PDB entry 6KLO | electron microscopy, 2.80 A resolution | chains C and H of the 8 polymer chains in the assembly

== Chain C ==
Protein: Iota toxin component Ib
Source organism: Clostridium perfringens
UniProtKB: Q46221 (Q46221_CLOPF); residues 210-875 here = UniProt positions 210-875
Chain sequence (666 residues; each row starts with the number of its first residue):
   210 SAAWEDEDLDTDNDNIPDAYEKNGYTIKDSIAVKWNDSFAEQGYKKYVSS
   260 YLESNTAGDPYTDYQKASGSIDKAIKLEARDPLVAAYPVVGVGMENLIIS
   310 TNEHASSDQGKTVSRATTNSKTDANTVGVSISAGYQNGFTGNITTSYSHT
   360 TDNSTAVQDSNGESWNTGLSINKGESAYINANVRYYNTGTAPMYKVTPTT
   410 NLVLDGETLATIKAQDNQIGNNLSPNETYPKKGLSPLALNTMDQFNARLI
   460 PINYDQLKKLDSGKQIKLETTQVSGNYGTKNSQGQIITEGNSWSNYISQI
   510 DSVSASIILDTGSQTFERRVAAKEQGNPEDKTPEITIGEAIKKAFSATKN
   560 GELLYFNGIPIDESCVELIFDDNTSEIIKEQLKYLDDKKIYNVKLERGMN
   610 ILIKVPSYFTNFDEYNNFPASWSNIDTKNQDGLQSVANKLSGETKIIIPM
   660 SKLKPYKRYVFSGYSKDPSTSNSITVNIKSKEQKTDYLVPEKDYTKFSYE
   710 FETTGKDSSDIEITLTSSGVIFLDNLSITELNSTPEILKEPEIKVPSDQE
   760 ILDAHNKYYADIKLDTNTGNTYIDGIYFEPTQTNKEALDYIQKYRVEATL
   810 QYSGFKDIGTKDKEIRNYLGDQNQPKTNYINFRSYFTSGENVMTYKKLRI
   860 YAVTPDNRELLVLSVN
Unresolved in the structure: 210-215, 328-365, 622-875
Bound ions: Ca2+ site 1: Asp219, Asp221, Asp223, Ile225, Glu230; Ca2+ site 2: Asp221, Asp223, Glu230, Ser259, Glu262, Asp272

== Chain H ==
Protein: Iota toxin component Ia
Source organism: Clostridium perfringens
UniProtKB: Q46220 (Q46220_CLOPF); residues 1-413 here correspond to UniProt positions 42-454 (UniProt number = residue number + 41)
Chain sequence (417 residues; row label = number of the first residue in the row; numbers below 1 keep their minus sign (Gly-3 is residue -3)):
    -3 GSHMAFIERPEDFLKDKENAIQWEKKEAERVEKNLDTLEKEALELYKKDS
    47 EQISNYSQTRQYFYDYQIESNPREKEYKNLRNAISKNKIDKPINVYYFES
    97 PEKFAFNKEIRTENQNEISLEKFNELKETIQDKLFKQDGFKDVSLYEPGN
   147 GDEKPTPLLIHLKLPKNTGMLPYINSNDVKTLIEQDYSIKIDKIVRIVIE
   197 GKQYIKAEASIVNSLDFKDDVSKGDLWGKENYSDWSNKLTPNELADVNDY
   247 MRGGYTAINNYLISNGPLNNPNPELDSKVNNIENALKLTPIPSNLIVYRR
   297 SGPQEFGLTLTSPEYDFNKIENIDAFKEKWEGKVITYPNFISTSIGSVNM
   347 SAFAKRKIILRINIPKDSPGAYLSAIPGYAGEYEVLLNHGSKFKINKVDS
   397 YKDGTVTKLILDATLIN
Unresolved in the structure: -3 to 17
Sequence notes: expression tag (-3 to 0)
From the paper describing this entry:
  - conformationally variable residues (helix shift, order/disorder transition): Ala1 to Lys44

== Chain C / chain H interface ==
Pairs across the interface (12; chain C residue first):
  Asp217(C) with Asn110(H)
  Asn224(C) with Asn112(H), hydrogen bond (backbone-side chain); Glu196(H), hydrogen bond (side chain-backbone); Lys198(H)
  Ser239(C) with Val194(H); Gly197(H)
  Ile240(C) with Gly197(H); Gln199(H)
  Tyr273(C) with Glu196(H); Gly197(H), hydrogen bond (side chain-backbone)
  Gln274(C) with Asn146(H); Glu196(H)
Other interface residues (no listed pair), chain C (11 interface residues in all): Asp219, Thr271, Lys489, Ser491, Gln492
Other interface residues (no listed pair), chain H (11 interface residues in all): Tyr142, Glu143, Ile195
The authors on this interface:
  - interface residues, chain C: Glu216(C)

== Overview ==
Chain C and chain H each contribute 11 residues to their interface, with 3 hydrogen bonds. Among the polar
pairs are Asn224(C)-Asn112(H), Asn224(C)-Glu196(H) and Tyr273(C)-Gly197(H). The Ca2+ site 1 is built by
Asp219(C), Asp221(C), Asp223(C), Ile225(C) and Glu230(C). The paper reports the interface residue Glu216(C);
conformational variability at Ala1(H).
Chain C is Iota toxin component Ib and chain H is Iota toxin component Ia, both from Clostridium perfringens;
the structure, Complex structure of Iota toxin enzymatic component (Ia) and binding component (Ib) pore with
short stem, was determined by electron microscopy together with 6KLW and 6KLX from the same study.
